8P8B - chains 3 and k of the 38 polymer chains in the assembly; structure by electron microscopy, 2.90 A resolution.

Chain 3:
Molecule: 23S ribosomal RNA
Source organism: Mycoplasmoides pneumoniae M129
Sequence (2907 nucleotides; each row starts with the number of its first residue):
     1 UACAAUAAGU UACUAAGGGC UUAUGGUGGA UGCCUUGGCA CUAAUAGGCG AUGAAGGACG
    61 UGUUAACCUG CGAUAAGCUU CGGGUAGGUG GUAAGAACCU CAGAUCCGGA GAUUUCCGAA
   121 UGGAGCAAUC CGGUAGUUGG AAACAGCUAU CAUUAAUUGA UGAAUAAAUA GUCAAUUAAA
   181 GCAAUACGUG GUGAAGUGAA ACAUCUCAGU AGCCACAGGA AAAGAAAACG AAUGUGAUUC
   241 CGUGUGUAGU GGCGAGCGAA AGCGGAACAG GCCAAACUUA UCAUUAGAUA GGGGUUGUAG
   301 GGCUUGCAAU GUGGACUUGA AAACGAUAGA AGAAGCUGUU GGAAAGCAGC GCGCAAAAGG
   361 GUGAUAGCCC CGUAUUUGAA AUUGUUUUCA UACCUAGCGA GAUCCCUGAG UAGCUCGGAA
   421 AACGUUAUUU UGAGUGAAUC UGCCCAGACC AUUGGGUAAG CCUAAAUACU AAUUAGUGAC
   481 CGAUAGCGAA ACAGUACCGU GAGGGAAAGG UGAAAAGAAC CCAGAGAUGG GAGUGAAAUA
   541 GAUUCUGAAA CCAUAUGCCU ACAACGUGUC AGAGCACAUU AAUGUGUGAU GGCGUGCGUU
   601 UUGAAGUAUG AGCCGGCGAG UUAUGAUAGC AAGCGUUAGU UAACCAGGAG AUGGGGAGCU
   661 GUAGCGAAAG CGAGUUUUAA AAGAGCGUUU GUUUGUUAUU AUAGACCCGA AACGGGUUGA
   721 GCUAGUCAUG AGCAGGUUGA AGGUUGAGUA ACAUCAACUG GAGGACCGAA CCGACUCUCG
   781 UUGAAACGAU AGCGGAUGAC UUGUGAUUAG GGGUGAAAUU CCAAUCGAAA UCCGUGAUAG
   841 CUGGUUCUCG UCGAAAUAGC UUUAAGGCUA GCGUGAGAUC ACAAAUAAGU GGAGGUAAAG
   901 CUACUGAAUG UAUGAUGGCG CCACCUAGGC GUACUGAAUA CAAUUAAACU CUGAAUGCCA
   961 UUUAUUUUAU UCUCGCAGUC AGACAGUGGG GGAUAAGCUU CAUUGUCAAG AGGGGAAGAG
  1021 CCCAGAUCAU UAAAUAAGGU CCCCAAAAUA UACUAAGUGG AAAAGGAUGU GAAAGUGCUA
  1081 AAACAGCAAG GAUGUUGGCU UAGAAGCAGC CAUCGUUUAA AGAGUGCGUA ACAGCUCACU
  1141 UGUCGAGUGU UUUUGCGCCG AAGAUGUAAC GGGGCUAAGU AUAUUACCGA AUUUAUGGAU
  1201 AAGAUUUAUA UCUUGUGGUA GACGAGCGUU GUAUUGGAGU UGAAGUCAAA GCGUGAGCAU
  1261 UGGUGGAUCC AAUACAAGUG AGAAUGCCGG CAUGAGUAAC GCUUGGGAGU GAGAAUCUCC
  1321 CAAACCGAUU GACUAAGGUU UCCUGGACCA GGGUCGUCCU UCCAGGGUUA GUCUGGACCU
  1381 AAGCUGAGGC UGAAAAGCGU AGGCGAUGGA CAACAGGUUA AUAUUCCUGU ACUUACAGUU
  1441 AGACUGAUGG AGUGACAAAG AAGGUUUUCC ACCCCCAUAA UUGGAUUUGG GGAUAAAUCA
  1501 UAAGGUGGUA CAAUAGGCAA AUCCGUUGUG CAUAACAUUG AGUGAUGAUG UCGAGUGAAU
  1561 GAGUGAUCAA GUAGCGAAGG UGGUAUUAAU CAUGCUUUCA AGAAAAGCUU CUAGGGUUAA
  1621 UCUAGCUGUA ACCAGUACCG AGAACGAACA CACGUAGUCA AGGAGAGGAU CCUAAGGUUA
  1681 GCGAGUGAAC UAUAGCCAAG GAACUCUGCA AAUUAACCCC GUAAGUUAGC GAGAAGGGGU
  1741 GCUUAUGUAA AAGUAAGCCG CAGUGAAGAA CGAGGGGGGA CUGUUUAACU AAAACACAAC
  1801 UCUAUGCCAA ACCGUAAGGU GAUGUAUAUG GGGUGACACC UGCCCAGUGC UGGAAGGUUA
  1861 AAGAAGGAGG UUAGCGCAAG CGAAGCUUUU AACUGAAGCC CCAGUGAACG GCGGCCGUAA
  1921 CUAUAACGGU CCUAAGGUAG CGAAAUUCCU AGUCGGGUAA AUUCCGUCCC GCUUGAAUGG
  1981 UGUAACCAUC UCUUGACUGU CUCGGCUAUA GACUCGGUGA AAUCCAGGUA CGGGUGAAGA
  2041 CACCCGUUAG GCGCAACGGG ACGGAAAGAC CCCGUGAAGC UUUACUGUAG CUUAAUAUUG
  2101 AUCAGGACAU UAUCAUGUAG AGAAUAGGUA GGAGCAAUCG AUGCAAGUUC GCUAGGACUU
  2161 GUUGAUGCGA AAGGUGGAAU ACUACCCUUG GUUGUGUGCU GUUCUAAUUG GUAACUGUUA
  2221 UCCAGUUUCA AGACAGUGUU AGGUGGGCAG UUUGACUGGG GCGGUCGCCU CCUAAAAGGU
  2281 AACGGAGGCG UACAAAGGUA CCUUCAGUAC GGUUGGAAAU CGUAUGUAGA GUGUAAUGGU
  2341 GUAAGGGUGC UUGACUGUGA GACAUACAGG UCGAACAGGU GAGAAAUCAG GUCAUAGUGA
  2401 UCCGGUGGUC CAGUAUGGAA UGGCCAUCGC UCAACGGAUA AAAGCUACUC CGGGGAUAAC
  2461 AGGCUGAUAC UGCCCAAGAG UUCAUAUCGA CGGCAGUGUU UGGCACCUCG AUGUCGACUC
  2521 AUCUCAUCCU CGAGCUGAAG CAGGUUCGAA GGGUUCGGCU GUUCGCCGAU UAAAGAGAUA
  2581 CGUGAGUUGG GUUCAAACCG UCGUGAGACA GGUUGGUCCC UAUCUAUUGU GCCCGUAGGA
  2641 AGAUUGAAGA GUGUUGCUUC UAGUACGAGA GGACCGAAGC GAGGACACCU CUUAUGCUCC
  2701 AGUUGUAGCG CCAGCUGCAC CGCUGGGUAG UAACGUGUCU AUUAGAUAAA CGCUGAAAGC
  2761 AUCUAAGUGU GAAACUAUCU CAAAGAUUAA UCUUCCCAUU UCGCAAGAAA GUAAGAGCCG
  2821 UCAAAGACGA UGACGUUGAU AGGUUACAGG UGUAAGCAUA GUGAUAUGUU GAGCUGAGUA
  2881 AUACUAAUUG CUCGAGGACU UAUUGGA
Not modelled in the structure: 1-7, 2901-2907
Modified residues: 1MG (1N-methylguanosine-5'-monophosphate) at position 783; OMG (o2'-methylguanosine-5'-monophosphate) at position 2259; 2MA (2-methyladenosine-5'-monophosphate) at position 2511
Metal / ion sites: Mg2+ site 1: A16, G17; Mg2+ site 2: G196, U2251; Mg2+ site 3 near U197 (its only coordinating residue here); Mg2+ site 4: A201, C202; Mg2+ site 5 near A222 (its only coordinating residue here); Mg2+ site 6 near A331 (its only coordinating residue here); Mg2+ site 7 near A333 (its only coordinating residue here); Mg2+ site 8: U428, C445; Mg2+ site 9 near G442 (its only coordinating residue here); Mg2+ site 10: G447, A2415; Mg2+ site 11 near A458 (its only coordinating residue here); Mg2+ site 12: U484, A508; 128 more Mg2+ sites not listed; 1 more K+ sites not listed
Ligand contacts:
  - chloramphenicol (CLM): G2068, A2069, A2459, C2460, 2MA_2511, U2512, G2513, U2514
  - pentane-1,5-diamine (N2P), molecule 1: C565, C593, G594, C2043, C2044, C2045
  - pentane-1,5-diamine (N2P), molecule 2: G721, C722, U804, G805, A806
  - pentane-1,5-diamine (N2P), molecule 3: 1MG_783, A784, A785, G1301, G1353, C1649
  - 1,4-diaminobutane (PUT), molecule 1: G620, U621, A698, U699, U700
  - 1,4-diaminobutane (PUT), molecule 2: A711, A712, G827, A828, U2449, C2450
  - 1,4-diaminobutane (PUT), molecule 3: U737, U738, G739, G761, A762, G763, A765, G1460, A1461
  - 1,4-diaminobutane (PUT), molecule 4: A1324, C1325, C1672, U1673, A2707, G2708, G2717, C2718
  - 1,4-diaminobutane (PUT), molecule 5: C1348, C1349, A1350, G1351, G1352, G1356, U1357, C1358
  - 1,4-diaminobutane (PUT), molecule 6: C1912, G1937, U1973, U1974, G1975, U2601
  - 1,4-diaminobutane (PUT), molecule 7: A2274, U2280, A2281
  - spermidine (SPD), molecule 1: U500, G1338, U1339, G1646, A1647
  - spermidine (SPD), molecule 2: A518, A519, C520, U528, G530, G531, A542, U543
  - spermidine (SPD), molecule 3: C593, C1044, A1045
  - spermidine (SPD), molecule 4: G594, U595, G1012, G1013, A1017, G1018, C2043
  - spermidine (SPD), molecule 5: G596, C597, G606, U607, U609, G610, A611, C2025, A2061, C2062, G2063, G2064
  - spermidine (SPD), molecule 6: U776, C777, U778, U2588, G2589, U2617, C2618
  - spermidine (SPD), molecule 7: G780, U781, A2585, G2586, U2587, C2620, U2621
  - spermidine (SPD), molecule 8: A865, A981, G982, OMG_2259, A2456, U2457
  - spermidine (SPD), molecule 9: U896, A897, A947, A948, C949, U950, U2273, A2274, A2275
  - spermidine (SPD), molecule 10: G1695, C2699, C2721, C2723, U2724, G2725, G2726
  - spermidine (SPD), molecule 11: U1707, G1708, C1992, U1993, U1994, C2559, U2560
  - spermidine (SPD), molecule 12: G1999, C2001, U2002, G2004, C2518, U2519
  - spermidine (SPD), molecule 13: C2031, G2032, G2033, G2034, A2040, C2041, A2042, C2043, C2044, G2059, G2060
  - spermidine (SPD), molecule 14: U2291, A2292, A2296, G2297, G2333, U2334, G2345, U2392, C2393, G2397
  - spermidine (SPD), molecule 15: C2689, U2693, A2694, U2695, G2696, G2727, U2728, A2729, G2730, U2731
  - spermidine (SPD), molecule 16: U2690, A2729, G2730, A2824, G2878, U2879
  - spermine (SPM), molecule 1: G618, A619, G620, U621, G1278, U1279, G1280
  - spermine (SPM), molecule 2: A724, G725, U801, G815, A816, A817, A818, U820, U1784, U1785
  - spermine (SPM), molecule 3: A1161, A1162, C2525, A2526, G2548, A2549, A2550

Chain k:
Molecule: 50S ribosomal protein L15
Source organism: Mycoplasmoides pneumoniae M129
UniProtKB: Q50300 (RL15_MYCPN); residues 1-151 here = UniProt positions 1-151
Chain sequence (151 residues; numbered 1 to 151; the number before each row is that of its first residue):
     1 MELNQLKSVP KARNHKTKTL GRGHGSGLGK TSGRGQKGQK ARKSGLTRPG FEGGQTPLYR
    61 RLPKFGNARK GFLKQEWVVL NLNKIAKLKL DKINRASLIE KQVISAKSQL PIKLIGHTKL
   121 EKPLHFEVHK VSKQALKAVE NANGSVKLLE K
Not modelled in the structure: 151
Metal / ion sites: Mg2+ near Gly33 (its only coordinating residue here)

Chain 3 / chain k interface:
Pairs across the interface - 170 pairs, chain 3 then chain k:
  A199(3) - Arg48(k)  phosphate contact
  A200(3) - Gln39(k)  base contact
  A200(3) - Arg48(k)  salt bridge to the phosphate
  A200(3) - Phe51(k)  base contact
  A248(3) - Gly71(k)  hydrogen bond to the sugar
  A248(3) - Leu73(k)  sugar contact
  G249(3) - Asn67(k)  phosphate contact
  G249(3) - Arg69(k)  phosphate contact
  G249(3) - Lys70(k)  phosphate contact
  G249(3) - Gly71(k)  hydrogen bond to the phosphate
  U250(3) - Lys70(k)  salt bridge to the phosphate
  C253(3) - Lys64(k)  hydrogen bond to the sugar
  G254(3) - Arg60(k)  phosphate contact
  A255(3) - Arg48(k)  phosphate contact
  A255(3) - Tyr59(k)  phosphate contact
  G256(3) - Arg48(k)  phosphate contact
  G264(3) - Lys107(k)  salt bridge to the phosphate
  U599(3) - Lys30(k)  salt bridge to the phosphate
  U600(3) - Lys30(k)  salt bridge to the phosphate
  U600(3) - Gln36(k)  phosphate contact
  U600(3) - Lys37(k)  phosphate contact
  U601(3) - Lys37(k)  phosphate contact
  G620(3) - Leu20(k)  sugar contact
  G620(3) - Arg22(k)  salt bridge to the phosphate
  G620(3) - Thr31(k)  base contact
  G620(3) - Ser32(k)  hydrogen bond to the base
  G620(3) - Arg34(k)  base contact
  G629(3) - His15(k)  hydrogen bond to the base
  C630(3) - Lys11(k)  hydrogen bond to the sugar
  C630(3) - His15(k)  base contact
  A631(3) - Lys11(k)  sugar contact
  A631(3) - Ala12(k)  sugar contact
  U636(3) - Lys87(k)  hydrogen bond to the sugar
  U637(3) - Asn81(k)  base contact
  U637(3) - Lys84(k)  base contact
  U637(3) - Ile85(k)  hydrogen bond to the base
  U637(3) - Leu88(k)  sugar contact
  U637(3) - Val103(k)  base contact
  A657(3) - Lys107(k)  salt bridge to the phosphate
  U662(3) - Lys84(k)  hydrogen bond to the sugar
  A663(3) - Asn81(k)  hydrogen bond to the base
  A663(3) - Asn83(k)  phosphate contact
  A663(3) - Ile115(k)  base contact
  G666(3) - Lys74(k)  base contact
  A667(3) - Gly66(k)  hydrogen bond to the sugar
  A667(3) - Asn67(k)  sugar contact
  A667(3) - Ala68(k)  hydrogen bond to the sugar
  A668(3) - Ala68(k)  sugar contact
  A668(3) - Arg69(k)  sugar contact
  A669(3) - Lys74(k)  salt bridge to the phosphate
  G670(3) - Lys74(k)  hydrogen bond to the base
  C671(3) - Lys130(k)  phosphate contact
  G672(3) - Lys113(k)  base contact
  G672(3) - Ile115(k)  base contact
  G672(3) - Ser132(k)  hydrogen bond to the phosphate
  G672(3) - Lys133(k)  phosphate contact
  A673(3) - Ile115(k)  phosphate contact
  A673(3) - Gly116(k)  hydrogen bond to the phosphate
  A673(3) - His117(k)  sugar contact
  A673(3) - Ser132(k)  phosphate contact
  A673(3) - Gln134(k)  phosphate contact
  G674(3) - His117(k)  phosphate contact
  G674(3) - Gln134(k)  phosphate contact
  G695(3) - Ala12(k)  hydrogen bond to the base
  G695(3) - Arg13(k)  sugar contact
  U696(3) - Arg13(k)  hydrogen bond to the sugar
  U696(3) - His15(k)  hydrogen bond to the sugar
  U697(3) - His15(k)  sugar contact
  U697(3) - Lys16(k)  sugar contact
  U697(3) - Thr17(k)  phosphate contact
  A698(3) - Thr17(k)  phosphate contact
  A698(3) - Lys18(k)  hydrogen bond to the phosphate
  U699(3) - Lys18(k)  salt bridge to the phosphate
  U700(3) - Leu46(k)  phosphate contact
  A701(3) - Leu46(k)  phosphate contact
  A705(3) - Lys43(k)  salt bridge to the phosphate
  C706(3) - Arg34(k)  base contact
  C706(3) - Ala41(k)  hydrogen bond to the base
  C706(3) - Lys43(k)  phosphate contact
  C707(3) - Lys43(k)  phosphate contact
  A839(3) - Ser44(k)  phosphate contact
  G840(3) - Gln39(k)  hydrogen bond to the sugar
  G840(3) - Arg42(k)  phosphate contact
  G840(3) - Ser44(k)  phosphate contact
  C841(3) - Lys37(k)  phosphate contact
  C841(3) - Gly38(k)  phosphate contact
  C841(3) - Arg42(k)  salt bridge to the phosphate
  U842(3) - Lys37(k)  salt bridge to the phosphate
  U842(3) - Arg42(k)  salt bridge to the phosphate
  G843(3) - Lys37(k)  phosphate contact
  U845(3) - Gly21(k)  phosphate contact
  U845(3) - Lys30(k)  hydrogen bond to the base
  U845(3) - Thr31(k)  base contact
  U845(3) - Ser32(k)  base contact
  U846(3) - Gly21(k)  phosphate contact
  U846(3) - Arg22(k)  hydrogen bond to the base
  U846(3) - Gly23(k)  hydrogen bond to the phosphate
  U846(3) - Gly29(k)  phosphate contact
  U846(3) - Lys30(k)  hydrogen bond to the phosphate
  C847(3) - Arg22(k)  base contact
  C847(3) - Gly23(k)  phosphate contact
  U848(3) - Gly23(k)  phosphate contact
  U848(3) - His24(k)  phosphate contact
  U848(3) - Gly25(k)  hydrogen bond to the phosphate
  U848(3) - Ser26(k)  base contact
  C849(3) - Gly25(k)  hydrogen bond to the base
  C860(3) - Gln55(k)  hydrogen bond to the base
  U861(3) - Gly53(k)  hydrogen bond to the sugar
  U861(3) - Gly54(k)  sugar contact
  U861(3) - Gln55(k)  hydrogen bond to the sugar
  G866(3) - Gln39(k)  hydrogen bond to the phosphate
  G866(3) - Gly53(k)  hydrogen bond to the base
  G867(3) - Gln39(k)  phosphate contact
  G867(3) - Lys40(k)  phosphate contact
  G867(3) - Glu52(k)  hydrogen bond to the base
  G867(3) - Gly53(k)  base contact
  C868(3) - Lys40(k)  salt bridge to the phosphate
  C868(3) - Phe51(k)  sugar contact
  C868(3) - Glu52(k)  sugar contact
  G978(3) - Gly33(k)  phosphate contact
  G978(3) - Arg34(k)  phosphate contact
  G978(3) - Gly35(k)  phosphate contact
  G978(3) - Lys40(k)  salt bridge to the phosphate
  U979(3) - Gly35(k)  phosphate contact
  U979(3) - Gln36(k)  hydrogen bond to the phosphate
  G1221(3) - Thr31(k)  phosphate contact
  G1221(3) - Gly33(k)  hydrogen bond to the phosphate
  A1222(3) - Lys18(k)  salt bridge to the phosphate
  A1222(3) - Leu28(k)  phosphate contact
  C1223(3) - Lys18(k)  phosphate contact
  G1224(3) - Lys16(k)  base contact
  U1234(3) - Leu3(k)  sugar contact
  U1234(3) - Asn4(k)  hydrogen bond to the sugar
  U1235(3) - Asn4(k)  sugar contact
  U1273(3) - Asn4(k)  sugar contact
  U1273(3) - Gln5(k)  sugar contact
  U1273(3) - Leu6(k)  hydrogen bond to the sugar
  A1274(3) - Leu6(k)  phosphate contact
  C1275(3) - Arg13(k)  salt bridge to the phosphate
  C1275(3) - Asn14(k)  phosphate contact
  A1276(3) - Arg13(k)  salt bridge to the phosphate
  G1280(3) - Arg22(k)  salt bridge to the phosphate
  A2366(3) - Gln55(k)  base contact
  C2367(3) - Leu58(k)  sugar contact
  C2367(3) - Arg61(k)  hydrogen bond to the base
  A2368(3) - Arg61(k)  hydrogen bond to the sugar
  A2400(3) - Arg61(k)  hydrogen bond to the sugar
  U2401(3) - Arg60(k)  hydrogen bond to the sugar
  U2401(3) - Arg61(k)  sugar contact
  U2401(3) - Leu62(k)  phosphate contact
  U2401(3) - Pro63(k)  phosphate contact
  C2402(3) - Pro63(k)  phosphate contact
  C2402(3) - Lys64(k)  hydrogen bond to the phosphate
  C2403(3) - Lys64(k)  salt bridge to the phosphate
  A2412(3) - Arg69(k)  hydrogen bond to the sugar
  G2413(3) - Arg69(k)  salt bridge to the phosphate
  G2413(3) - Phe72(k)  sugar contact
  U2414(3) - Lys70(k)  base contact
  U2414(3) - Gly71(k)  base contact
  U2414(3) - Phe72(k)  sugar contact
  G2422(3) - Ala68(k)  hydrogen bond to the base
  G2423(3) - Gly66(k)  phosphate contact
  G2423(3) - Asn67(k)  sugar contact
  G2423(3) - Ala68(k)  sugar contact
  C2424(3) - Gly66(k)  hydrogen bond to the phosphate
  G2436(3) - Gln55(k)  hydrogen bond to the base
  G2436(3) - Thr56(k)  hydrogen bond to the sugar
  G2436(3) - Arg61(k)  base contact
  G2437(3) - Thr56(k)  base contact
  U2439(3) - Arg60(k)  salt bridge to the phosphate
Interface residues without a listed pair, chain 3 (98 interface residues in all): A632, G661, G704, G859, U863, A977, A1220, A1225, A1233, A1272, G2369, C2411, A2456
Interface residues without a listed pair, chain k (85 interface residues in all): Val9, Pro10, Thr19, Gly27, Thr47, Phe65, Val79, Ser105, Ala135

Summary:
98 residues of chain 3 and 85 residues of chain k are in contact, with 47 hydrogen bonds and 22 salt bridges.
Polar contacts include G620(3)-Ser32(k), G629(3)-His15(k) and U637(3)-Ile85(k).
Here chain 3 is 23S ribosomal RNA and chain k is 50S ribosomal protein L15, both from Mycoplasmoides
pneumoniae M129. Entry 8P8B (Mycoplasma pneumoniae large ribosomal subunit in chloramphenicol-treated cells)
was determined by electron microscopy (same publication as 8P6P, 8P7X, 8P7Y, 8P8V and 8P8W).
